Entry 7YMD (electron microscopy, 4.18 A resolution (low resolution: residue-level contacts below are approximate; hydrogen-bond / salt-bridge calls are withheld)); this record covers chains A and C of the 3 polymer chains in the assembly.

Chain A:
Name: Non-structural maintenance of chromosome element 4
Source organism: Saccharomyces cerevisiae S288C
Reference sequence: P43124 (NSE4_YEAST); numbering as in UniProt (aligned over 1-402)
Amino-acid sequence (402 residues; row label = number of the first residue in the row):
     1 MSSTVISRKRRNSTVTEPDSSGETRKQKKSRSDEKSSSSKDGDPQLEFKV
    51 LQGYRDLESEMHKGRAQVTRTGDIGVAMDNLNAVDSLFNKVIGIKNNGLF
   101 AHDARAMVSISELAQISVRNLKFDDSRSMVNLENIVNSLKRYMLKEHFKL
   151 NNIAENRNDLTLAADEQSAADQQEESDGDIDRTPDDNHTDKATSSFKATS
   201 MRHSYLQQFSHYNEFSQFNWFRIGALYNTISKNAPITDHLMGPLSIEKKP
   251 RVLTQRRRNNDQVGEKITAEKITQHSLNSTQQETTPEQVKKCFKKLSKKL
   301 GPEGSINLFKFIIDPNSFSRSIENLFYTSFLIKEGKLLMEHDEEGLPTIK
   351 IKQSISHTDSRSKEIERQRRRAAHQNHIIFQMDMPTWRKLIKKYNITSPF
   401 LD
Unresolved in the structure: 1-113, 160-198, 251-402

Chain C:
Name: Non-structural maintenance of chromosome element 3
Source organism: Saccharomyces cerevisiae S288C
Reference sequence: Q05541 (NSE3_YEAST); numbering as in UniProt (aligned over 1-303)
Amino-acid sequence (303 residues; numbered 1 to 303; the number before each row is that of its first residue):
     1 MSSIDNDSDVDLTEDLAVAKIVKENPVARKMVRYILSRGESQNSIITRNK
    51 LQSVIHEAAREENIAKPSFSKMFMDINAILYNVYGFELQGLPSKNNMNAG
   101 GNGSNSNTNKSMPEPLGHRAQKFILLNNVPHSKNFDDFKILQSAHTYEEL
   151 IVTGEYIGDDIASGTSNTLESKLSTDRDLVYKGVLSVILCIVFFSKNNIL
   201 HQELIKFLETFGIPSDGSKIAILNITIEDLIKSLEKREYIVRLEEKSDTD
   251 GEVISYRIGRRTQAELGLESLEKLVQEIMGLEKEQTKSLHDDIIKSIGDS
   301 YSI
Unresolved in the structure: 1-6, 100-111

Interface between chain A and chain C:
Residue-residue contacts - 91 pairs, chain A then chain C:
  Val-118(A) / Asp-291(C)
  Val-118(A) / Ile-294(C)
  Val-118(A) / Lys-295(C)
  Arg-119(A) / Ile-303(C)
  Leu-121(A) / Lys-295(C)
  Lys-122(A) / Lys-196(C)
  Phe-123(A) / Phe-194(C)
  Phe-123(A) / Lys-196(C)
  Phe-123(A) / Ser-296(C)
  Asp-124(A) / Lys-196(C)
  Arg-127(A) / Asp-292(C)
  Leu-132(A) / Ile-191(C)
  Leu-132(A) / Phe-194(C)
  Leu-132(A) / Ser-195(C)
  Leu-132(A) / Phe-207(C)
  Ile-135(A) / Phe-194(C)
  Ile-135(A) / Met-279(C)
  Val-136(A) / Ile-191(C)
  Ser-138(A) / Ile-278(C)
  Leu-139(A) / Val-187(C)
  Leu-139(A) / Phe-211(C)
  Leu-139(A) / Ile-278(C)
  Lys-140(A) / Phe-211(C)
  Tyr-142(A) / Glu-277(C)
  Tyr-142(A) / Ile-278(C)
  Lys-145(A) / Tyr-147(C)
  Lys-145(A) / Ile-151(C)
  Lys-149(A) / Glu-148(C)
  Arg-202(A) / Gln-285(C)
  Tyr-212(A) / Glu-209(C)
  Tyr-212(A) / Thr-210(C)
  Tyr-212(A) / Gly-212(C)
  Glu-214(A) / Phe-211(C)
  Phe-215(A) / Phe-211(C)
  Phe-215(A) / Gly-212(C)
  Phe-215(A) / Ile-213(C)
  Phe-215(A) / Ile-220(C)
  Ser-216(A) / Tyr-147(C)
  Ser-216(A) / Ile-151(C)
  Gln-217(A) / Tyr-147(C)
  Phe-218(A) / Tyr-147(C)
  Asn-219(A) / Tyr-147(C)
  Trp-220(A) / Gly-183(C)
  Trp-220(A) / Val-184(C)
  Trp-220(A) / Val-187(C)
  Trp-220(A) / Phe-211(C)
  Phe-221(A) / Tyr-147(C)
  Phe-221(A) / Asp-176(C)
  Phe-221(A) / Val-180(C)
  Arg-222(A) / Ile-140(C)
  Arg-222(A) / Ala-144(C)
  Ile-223(A) / Gly-183(C)
  Ile-223(A) / Ser-186(C)
  Gly-224(A) / Leu-179(C)
  Gly-224(A) / Gly-183(C)
  Ala-225(A) / Ile-140(C)
  Ala-225(A) / Ser-143(C)
  Ala-225(A) / Leu-179(C)
  Leu-226(A) / Ile-140(C)
  Leu-226(A) / Glu-277(C)
  Leu-226(A) / Ile-278(C)
  Tyr-227(A) / Lys-182(C)
  Tyr-227(A) / Leu-185(C)
  Tyr-227(A) / Ser-186(C)
  Tyr-227(A) / Tyr-239(C)
  Tyr-227(A) / Glu-265(C)
  Tyr-227(A) / Leu-266(C)
  Asn-228(A) / Lys-182(C)
  Thr-229(A) / Asp-136(C)
  Thr-229(A) / Lys-139(C)
  Ile-230(A) / Asp-136(C)
  Ile-230(A) / Glu-277(C)
  Ser-231(A) / Leu-266(C)
  Ser-231(A) / Ser-270(C)
  Ser-231(A) / Leu-274(C)
  Lys-232(A) / Lys-182(C)
  Lys-232(A) / Tyr-239(C)
  Lys-232(A) / Glu-265(C)
  Lys-232(A) / Leu-266(C)
  Asn-233(A) / Leu-126(C)
  Asn-233(A) / Asn-127(C)
  Asn-233(A) / Glu-265(C)
  Ala-234(A) / Asn-127(C)
  Pro-235(A) / Phe-86(C)
  Pro-235(A) / Leu-125(C)
  Pro-235(A) / Leu-126(C)
  Thr-237(A) / Leu-36(C)
  Thr-237(A) / Glu-40(C)
  His-239(A) / Ser-37(C)
  His-239(A) / Glu-40(C)
  His-239(A) / Ser-41(C)
Interface residues without a listed pair, chain A (45 interface residues in all): Met-129, Leu-150, Ile-236
Interface residues without a listed pair, chain C (61 interface residues in all): His-131, Leu-150, Thr-153, Asp-178, Leu-189, Cys-190, Leu-271, Val-275, Leu-281, Asp-299

Overview:
Chain A and chain C form an interface of 45 and 61 residues respectively.
Here chain A is Non-structural maintenance of chromosome element 4 and chain C is Non-structural maintenance
of chromosome element 3, both from Saccharomyces cerevisiae S288C. Entry 7YMD (Cryo-EM structure of Nse1/3/4)
was determined by electron microscopy together with 7YLM, 7YQH, 8HQS, 8I13, 8I21, 8I4U and 6 further entries
from the same study.
